PDB entry 7L49 | electron microscopy, 3.10 A resolution | chains B and C of the 6 polymer chains in the assembly

Chain B:
Protein: Cas12f1
Sequence (529 residues; row label = number of the first residue in the row):
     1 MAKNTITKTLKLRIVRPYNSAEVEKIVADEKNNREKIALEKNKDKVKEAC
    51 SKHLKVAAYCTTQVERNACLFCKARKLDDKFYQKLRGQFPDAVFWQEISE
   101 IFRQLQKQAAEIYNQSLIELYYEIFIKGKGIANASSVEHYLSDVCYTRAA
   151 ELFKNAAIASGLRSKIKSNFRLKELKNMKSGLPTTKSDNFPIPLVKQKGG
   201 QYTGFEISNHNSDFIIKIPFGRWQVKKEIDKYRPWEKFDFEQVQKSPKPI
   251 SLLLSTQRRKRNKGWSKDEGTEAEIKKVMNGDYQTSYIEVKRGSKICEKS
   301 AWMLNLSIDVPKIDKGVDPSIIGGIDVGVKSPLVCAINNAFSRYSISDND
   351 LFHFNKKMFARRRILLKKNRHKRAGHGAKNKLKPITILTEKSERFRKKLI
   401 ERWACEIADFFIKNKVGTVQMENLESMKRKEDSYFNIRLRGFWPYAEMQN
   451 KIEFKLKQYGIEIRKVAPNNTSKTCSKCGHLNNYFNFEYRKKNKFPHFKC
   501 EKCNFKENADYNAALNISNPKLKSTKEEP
Unresolved in the structure: 1-6, 526-529
Metal / ion sites: Zn2+: Cys478, Cys500
Reported in the primary citation:
  - mutagenesis - I118G, Y121G, Y122G, Y146A, L182G, K196A, Y202A, R396A, F487A: decreased catalytic activity
  - mutagenesis - Y121E/Y122E, Y121G/Y122G, S142A, R163A, Q197A: abolished catalytic activity
  - binding site for NTS: His139, Ser142, Tyr146, Arg163, Lys196
  - binding site for TS (chain C): Gln197, Tyr202, Arg343, Arg396
  - binding site for sgRNA: Phe341
  - catalytic residues: Asp326, Glu422, Arg490, Asp510
  - binding site for Substrate: Met427, Phe487, Arg490

Chain C:
Molecule: TS
Sequence (60 nucleotides; numbered 1 to 60; the number before each row is that of its first residue):
     1 GCTGATGCATCTAGATTGTGCACGCCGGCGACGTTGGGTCAACTTAAATA
    51 CGTAAGGTGC
Unresolved in the structure: 1-24, 55-60

Interface between chain B and chain C:
Residue-residue contacts (12):
  Thr9(B) with DG30(C), sugar contact; DA31(C), hydrogen bond to the sugar
  Lys11(B) with DG30(C), salt bridge to the phosphate; DA31(C), salt bridge to the phosphate
  Arg258(B) with DC29(C), hydrogen bond to the phosphate; DG30(C), salt bridge to the phosphate
  Asp268(B) with DC29(C), sugar contact
  Asn305(B) with DG30(C), phosphate contact; DA31(C), hydrogen bond to the phosphate
  Phe341(B) with DC26(C), base contact
  Arg343(B) with DC26(C), phosphate contact
  Ser345(B) with DC26(C), phosphate contact
Interface residues without a listed pair, chain B (12 interface residues in all): Arg171, Gly270, Lys291, Ser342
Interface residues without a listed pair, chain C (7 interface residues in all): DC25, DG28, DG33

Overview:
12 residues of chain B face 7 of chain C across their interface; the contacts include 3 hydrogen bonds and 3
salt bridges. Polar contacts include Thr9(B)-DA31(C), Arg258(B)-DC29(C) and Asn305(B)-DA31(C). The paper
reports catalytic residues Asp326(B), Glu422(B) and Arg490(B) among others; I118G, Y121G and Y122G of chain B,
among others, reduce catalytic activity; 14 substitutions were tested in all.
Here chain B is Cas12f1 and chain C is TS. Entry 7L49 (Cryo-EM structure of CRISPR-Cas12f Ternary Complex) was
determined by electron microscopy, deposited together with 7L48.
